2O7B - chains A and D of the 4 polymer chains in the assembly; structure by X-ray diffraction, 1.60 A resolution.

== Chain A (and D) ==
Protein: Putative histidine ammonia-lyase
From: Rhodobacter sphaeroides
Notes: EC 4.3.1.-; fragment: Tyrosine ammonia-lyase; chain D of this document is another copy of the same molecule, construct and numbering; everything in this record applies to it too
UniProtKB: Q3IWB0 (Q3IWB0_RHOS4); aligned to UniProt positions 1-523 over residues 1-523
Amino-acid sequence (521 residues; row label = number of the first residue in the row; note: 2 numbers in that range are skipped by the numbering (no residue carries them; nothing is unmodelled there)):
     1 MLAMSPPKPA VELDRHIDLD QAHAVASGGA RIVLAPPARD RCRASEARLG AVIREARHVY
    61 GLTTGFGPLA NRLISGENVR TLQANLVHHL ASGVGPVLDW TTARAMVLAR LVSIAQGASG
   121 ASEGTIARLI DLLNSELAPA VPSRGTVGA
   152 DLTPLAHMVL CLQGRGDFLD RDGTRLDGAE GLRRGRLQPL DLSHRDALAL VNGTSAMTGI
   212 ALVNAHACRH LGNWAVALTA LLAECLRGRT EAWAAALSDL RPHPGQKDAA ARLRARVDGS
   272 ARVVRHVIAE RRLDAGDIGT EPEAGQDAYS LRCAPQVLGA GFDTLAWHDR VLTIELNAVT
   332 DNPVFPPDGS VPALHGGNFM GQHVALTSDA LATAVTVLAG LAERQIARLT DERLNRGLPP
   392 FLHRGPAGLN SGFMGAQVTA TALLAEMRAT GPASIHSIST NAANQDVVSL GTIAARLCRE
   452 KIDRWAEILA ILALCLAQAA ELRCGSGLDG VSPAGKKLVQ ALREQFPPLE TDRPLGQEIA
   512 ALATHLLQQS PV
Not modelled in the structure: 1-6 (chain D: 1-7)
Modified / non-standard residues: Ala-149 ({2-[(1S)-1-aminoethyl]-4-methylidene-5-oxo-4,5-dihydro-1H-imidazol-1-yl}acetic acid; MDO)
Swiss-Prot annotation at these positions:
  - active site: Tyr-60 (Proton donor/acceptor)
  - binding site (substrate): His-89, Arg-303, Asn-432 to Gln-436
  - cross-link: Ala-149 (5-imidazolinone (Ala-Gly))
Covalent attachments: covalent link Ala-149/Asp-152
Residues lining bound ligands:
  - 4'-hydroxycinnamic acid (HC4), molecule 1: Tyr-60, Phe-66, Gly-67, His-89, Leu-90, Ala-149, Leu-153, Phe-350, Asn-432, Asn-435, Gln-436
  - 4'-hydroxycinnamic acid (HC4), molecule 2: Met-405, Gly-406, Val-409
Reported in the primary citation:
  - binding site for 4'-hydroxycinnamic acid: Tyr-60, Phe-66, Gly-67, His-89, Leu-90, Leu-153, Arg-303, Asn-432, Asn-435, Gln-436
  - specificity-determining residues: His-89
  - binding site for 4'-hydroxycinnamic acid: Tyr-300 (proposed by the authors, not directly observed)
  - catalytic residues: Tyr-60 (citing earlier work)
  - mutagenesis - H89F: abolished catalytic activity on L-Tyr
  - mutagenesis - H89F (17-fold): increased catalytic activity on L-Phe
  - catalytic residues: Asn-203 (proposed by the authors, not directly observed)

== How chain A and chain D interact ==
Residue-residue contacts (220):
  Glu-55(A) with Arg-283(D)
  Ala-56(A) with Arg-282(D); Arg-283(D); Leu-284(D), hydrogen bond (backbone-backbone)
  Arg-57(A) with Ala-280(D); Glu-281(D), salt bridge; Arg-282(D); Arg-283(D)
  His-58(A) with Ile-279(D); Ala-280(D); Arg-282(D), hydrogen bond (backbone-backbone); Leu-284(D); Glu-292(D)
  Val-59(A) with Ala-280(D), hydrophobic
  Tyr-60(A) with Gln-297(D)
  Thr-63(A) with Leu-284(D)
  Asn-71(A) with Gly-290(D); Thr-291(D); Glu-292(D), hydrogen bond (backbone-backbone); Glu-294(D); Ala-295(D)
  Arg-72(A) with Gly-290(D); Thr-291(D)
  Leu-73(A) with Asp-288(D); Ile-289(D); Gly-290(D), hydrogen bond (backbone-backbone); Glu-292(D)
  Ile-74(A) with Ile-289(D)
  Ser-75(A) with Ile-289(D)
  Ala-149(A) with Tyr-300(D)
  Glu-242(A) with Leu-345(D); His-346(D), salt bridge
  Ala-243(A) with His-346(D); Gly-347(D)
  Ala-247(A) with Leu-345(D), hydrophobic
  Leu-248(A) with Val-335(D), hydrophobic; Gly-347(D); Asn-349(D), hydrogen bond (backbone-side chain)
  Leu-251(A) with Ala-329(D); Val-330(D), hydrogen bond (backbone-backbone); Val-335(D), hydrophobic
  Arg-252(A) with Glu-326(D), salt bridge; Ala-329(D); Val-330(D); Thr-331(D); Asn-349(D); Met-351(D), hydrogen bond (side chain-backbone); Gly-352(D)
  Pro-253(A) with Ile-325(D)
  His-254(A) with Val-322(D); Ile-325(D); Glu-326(D), salt bridge; His-354(D)
  Gln-257(A) with Asn-349(D), hydrogen bond
  Val-278(A) with Ala-344(D)
  Ile-279(A) with His-58(D); His-346(D)
  Ala-280(A) with Arg-57(D); His-58(D); Pro-343(D); Ala-344(D)
  Glu-281(A) with Arg-57(D), salt bridge; Val-342(D); Pro-343(D)
  Arg-282(A) with Ala-56(D); Arg-57(D); His-58(D), hydrogen bond (backbone-backbone)
  Arg-283(A) with Glu-55(D), salt bridge; Ala-56(D); Arg-57(D)
  Leu-284(A) with Ala-56(D), hydrogen bond (backbone-backbone); His-58(D); Thr-63(D)
  Asp-288(A) with Leu-73(D)
  Ile-289(A) with Leu-73(D); Ile-74(D); Ser-75(D)
  Gly-290(A) with Asn-71(D); Arg-72(D); Leu-73(D), hydrogen bond (backbone-backbone)
  Thr-291(A) with Asn-71(D); Arg-72(D)
  Glu-292(A) with His-58(D), salt bridge; Asn-71(D), hydrogen bond (backbone-backbone); Leu-73(D)
  Glu-294(A) with Asn-71(D)
  Ala-295(A) with Asn-71(D)
  Gln-297(A) with Tyr-60(D); Asn-333(D), hydrogen bond; His-346(D)
  Ala-299(A) with Asn-435(D); Asp-437(D)
  Tyr-300(A) with Ala-149(D); Phe-350(D); Met-351(D), hydrophobic; Asn-435(D), hydrogen bond (backbone-backbone); Gln-436(D), hydrogen bond; Asp-437(D), hydrogen bond (backbone-side chain); Val-438(D)
  Ser-301(A) with Asp-437(D), hydrogen bond
  Arg-303(A) with Asn-333(D); Gly-347(D), hydrogen bond (side chain-backbone); Gly-348(D); Phe-350(D)
  Cys-304(A) with Gly-348(D); Phe-350(D), hydrophobic; Met-351(D), hydrophobic
  Gln-307(A) with Gly-348(D), hydrogen bond (side chain-backbone); Asn-349(D), hydrogen bond; Met-351(D); Gln-353(D); His-354(D)
  Val-308(A) with Met-351(D), hydrophobic; Gln-353(D)
  Gly-310(A) with His-354(D)
  Ala-311(A) with Gln-353(D); His-354(D); Leu-357(D)
  Gly-312(A) with Leu-357(D)
  Asp-314(A) with Trp-318(D); His-354(D), salt bridge
  Thr-315(A) with Trp-318(D); Leu-357(D)
  Trp-318(A) with Asp-314(D); Thr-315(D); Trp-318(D), hydrophobic; Arg-321(D)
  Arg-321(A) with Trp-318(D); Arg-321(D)
  Val-322(A) with His-254(D)
  Ile-325(A) with Pro-253(D); His-254(D); Pro-255(D)
  Glu-326(A) with Arg-252(D), salt bridge; His-254(D), salt bridge
  Ala-329(A) with Leu-251(D); Arg-252(D)
  Val-330(A) with Leu-251(D), hydrogen bond (backbone-backbone); Arg-252(D)
  Thr-331(A) with Arg-252(D)
  Asn-333(A) with Gln-297(D), hydrogen bond; Arg-303(D)
  Val-335(A) with Leu-248(D), hydrophobic; Leu-251(D), hydrophobic
  Val-342(A) with Glu-281(D)
  Pro-343(A) with Ala-280(D); Glu-281(D)
  Ala-344(A) with Val-278(D); Ala-280(D)
  Leu-345(A) with Glu-242(D); Ala-247(D), hydrophobic
  His-346(A) with Glu-242(D), hydrogen bond (backbone-side chain); Ala-243(D); Ile-279(D); Gln-297(D)
  Gly-347(A) with Ala-243(D); Leu-248(D); Gln-297(D); Arg-303(D), hydrogen bond (backbone-side chain)
  Gly-348(A) with Arg-303(D); Cys-304(D); Gln-307(D), hydrogen bond (backbone-side chain)
  Asn-349(A) with Leu-248(D), hydrogen bond (side chain-backbone); Arg-252(D); Gln-257(D), hydrogen bond; Gln-307(D), hydrogen bond
  Phe-350(A) with Tyr-300(D); Arg-303(D); Cys-304(D), hydrophobic
  Met-351(A) with Arg-252(D), hydrogen bond (backbone-side chain); Tyr-300(D), hydrophobic; Cys-304(D), hydrophobic; Gln-307(D)
  Gly-352(A) with Arg-252(D)
  Gln-353(A) with Gln-307(D); Val-308(D); Ala-311(D); Val-368(D)
  His-354(A) with His-254(D); Gly-310(D); Ala-311(D); Asp-314(D), salt bridge
  Leu-357(A) with Ala-311(D); Thr-315(D); Thr-364(D)
  Thr-364(A) with Leu-357(D); Ser-425(D); Ile-426(D)
  Thr-367(A) with Ile-426(D)
  Val-368(A) with Gln-353(D); Leu-357(D), hydrophobic; Ser-425(D)
  Arg-375(A) with Ser-430(D); Asp-437(D); Val-438(D)
  Arg-379(A) with Ala-434(D), hydrogen bond (side chain-backbone); Asp-437(D), salt bridge
  Arg-419(A) with Ile-426(D), hydrogen bond (side chain-backbone); His-427(D); Ser-428(D), hydrogen bond (side chain-backbone)
  Pro-423(A) with Thr-364(D); Pro-423(D)
  Ser-425(A) with Val-368(D)
  Ile-426(A) with Thr-364(D); Thr-367(D); Arg-419(D), hydrogen bond (backbone-side chain)
  His-427(A) with Arg-419(D)
  Ser-428(A) with Arg-419(D), hydrogen bond (backbone-side chain)
  Ser-430(A) with Arg-375(D)
  Ala-434(A) with Arg-379(D), hydrogen bond (backbone-side chain)
  Asn-435(A) with Ala-299(D); Tyr-300(D), hydrogen bond (backbone-backbone)
  Gln-436(A) with Tyr-300(D), hydrogen bond
  Asp-437(A) with Ala-299(D); Tyr-300(D), hydrogen bond (side chain-backbone); Ser-301(D), hydrogen bond; Arg-375(D); Arg-379(D), salt bridge
  Val-438(A) with Tyr-300(D); Arg-375(D)
Interface residues without a listed pair, chain A (100 interface residues in all): Ala-70, Ala-118, Thr-205, Pro-255, Asp-298, Ser-341, Asp-360, Ala-361, Ala-365, Leu-372
Interface residues without a listed pair, chain D (101 interface residues in all): Val-59, Ala-70, Ala-118, Asp-298, Gly-312, Ser-341, Asp-360, Ala-361, Ala-365, Gly-371, Leu-372, Leu-385

== Summary ==
Chain A and chain D form an interface of 100 and 101 residues respectively, with 39 hydrogen bonds and 13 salt
bridges. Polar pairs include Arg-57(A)/Glu-281(D), Glu-242(A)/His-346(D) and Arg-252(A)/Glu-326(D). Bound to
chain A: 4'-hydroxycinnamic acid. The paper reports catalytic residues Tyr-60(A) and Asn-203(A); H89F of chain
A abolishes catalytic activity on L-Tyr.
Both chains are Putative histidine ammonia-lyase (Rhodobacter sphaeroides). Entry 2O7B (Tyrosine ammonia-lyase
from Rhodobacter sphaeroides, complexed with coumarate) was determined by X-ray diffraction, deposited
together with 2O6Y, 2O78, 2O7D and 2O7F.
